PDB entry 2OYH | X-ray diffraction, 2.40 A resolution | chains B and C of the 5 polymer chains in the assembly

Chain B:
Name: Fibrinogen beta chain
From: Homo sapiens
UniProtKB: P02675 (FIBB_HUMAN); residues 149-461 here correspond to UniProt positions 179-491 (UniProt number = residue number + 30)
Amino-acid sequence (313 residues; row label = number of the first residue in the row):
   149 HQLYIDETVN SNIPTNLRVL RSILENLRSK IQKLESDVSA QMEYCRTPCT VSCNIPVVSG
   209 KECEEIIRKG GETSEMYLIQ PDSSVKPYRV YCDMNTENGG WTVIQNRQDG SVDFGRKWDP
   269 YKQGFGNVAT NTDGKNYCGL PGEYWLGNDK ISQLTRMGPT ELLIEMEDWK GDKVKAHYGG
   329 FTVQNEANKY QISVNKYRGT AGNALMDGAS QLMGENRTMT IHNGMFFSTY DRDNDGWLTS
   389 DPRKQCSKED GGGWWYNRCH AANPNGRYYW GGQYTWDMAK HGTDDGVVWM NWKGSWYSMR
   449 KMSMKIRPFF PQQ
Not modelled in the structure: 149-160, 459-461
Swiss-Prot annotation at these positions:
  - glycosylation: Asn364 (N-linked (GlcNAc...) asparagine)
Cystine bridges: Cys201-Cys286, Cys211-Cys240, Cys394-Cys407
Covalent attachments: glycan linked to Asn364
Bound ions: Ca2+: Asp381, Asp383, Trp385

Chain C:
Name: Fibrinogen gamma chain
From: Homo sapiens
UniProtKB: P02679 (FIBG_HUMAN); residues 96-406 here correspond to UniProt positions 122-432 (UniProt number = residue number + 26)
Amino-acid sequence (311 residues; row label = number of the first residue in the row):
    96 YEASILTHDS SIRYLQEIYN SNNQKIVNLK EKVAQLEAQC QEPCKDTVQI HDITGKDCQD
   156 IANKGAKQSG LYFIKPLKAN QQFLVYCEID GSGNGWTVFQ KRLDGSVDFK KNWIQYKEGF
   216 GHLSPTGTTE FWLGNEKIHL ISTQSAIPYA LRVELEDWNG RTSTADYAMF KVGPEADKYR
   276 LTYAYFAGGD AGDAFDGFDF GDAPSAKFFT SHNGMQFSTW DNDNDKFEGN CAEQDGSGWW
   336 MNKCHAGHLN GVYYQGGTYS KASTPNGYDN GIIWATWKTR WYSMKKTTMK IIPFNRLTIG
   396 EGQQHHLGGA K
Not modelled in the structure: 395-406
Differences from the reference sequence: engineered mutation Ala298 (Asp324 in P02679), Ala301 (Asp327 in P02679)
Swiss-Prot annotation at these positions:
  - region: Thr374 to Glu396 (Gamma-chain polymerization, binding amino end of another fibrin alpha chain), Gly397 to Lys406 (Platelet aggregation and Staphylococcus clumping)
  - binding site (Ca(2+)): Asp318, Asp320, Phe322, Gly324
  - glycosylation: Asn308 (N-linked (GlcNAc...) asparagine)
  - cross-link: Gln398 (Isoglutamyl lysine isopeptide (Gln-Lys) (interchain with K-432)), Lys406 (Isoglutamyl lysine isopeptide (Lys-Gln) (interchain with Q-424))
Cystine bridges: Cys153-Cys182, Cys326-Cys339
Bound ions: Ca2+: Asp318, Asp320, Phe322, Gly324

Chain B / chain C interface:
Cross-chain cystine bridges: Cys197(B)-Cys139(C)
Contacting residue pairs (82):
  Ile161(B) - Glu97(C)
  Leu165(B) - Ser106(C)
  Arg166(B) - Tyr96(C)
  Arg166(B) - Glu97(C)
  Leu168(B) - Leu110(C)  hydrophobic
  Arg169(B) - Tyr109(C)
  Arg169(B) - Leu110(C)
  Leu172(B) - Leu110(C)
  Leu172(B) - Ile113(C)  hydrophobic
  Leu172(B) - Tyr114(C)  hydrophobic
  Leu172(B) - Asn117(C)
  Glu173(B) - Tyr109(C)
  Leu175(B) - Asn117(C)
  Arg176(B) - Tyr109(C)  hydrogen bond
  Arg176(B) - Ile113(C)
  Arg176(B) - Asn117(C)
  Ile179(B) - Asn117(C)
  Ile179(B) - Lys120(C)
  Ile179(B) - Ile121(C)  hydrophobic
  Leu182(B) - Leu124(C)  hydrophobic
  Glu183(B) - Leu124(C)
  Ser187(B) - Lys127(C)
  Gln189(B) - Leu131(C)
  Met190(B) - Gln130(C)
  Met190(B) - Leu131(C)  hydrophobic
  Met190(B) - Gln134(C)
  Cys193(B) - Cys135(C)  hydrogen bond
  Cys197(B) - Cys139(C)  disulfide
  Cys197(B) - Lys140(C)  hydrogen bond (backbone-backbone)
  Thr198(B) - Cys139(C)
  Thr198(B) - Lys140(C)
  Val199(B) - Lys140(C)  hydrogen bond (backbone-backbone)
  Val199(B) - Asp141(C)
  Val199(B) - Thr142(C)  hydrogen bond (backbone-backbone)
  Ser200(B) - Asp141(C)
  Ser200(B) - Thr142(C)  hydrogen bond
  Ser200(B) - Val143(C)
  Cys201(B) - Asp141(C)  hydrogen bond (backbone-side chain)
  Cys201(B) - Val143(C)
  Asn202(B) - Val143(C)
  Asn202(B) - His217(C)
  Asn202(B) - Leu218(C)
  Asn202(B) - Ser219(C)
  Asn202(B) - Pro220(C)
  Asn202(B) - Thr224(C)
  Ile203(B) - Ile145(C)  hydrophobic
  Ile203(B) - Leu179(C)  hydrophobic
  Ile203(B) - His217(C)
  Ile203(B) - Leu218(C)  hydrogen bond (backbone-backbone)
  Pro204(B) - Gly216(C)
  Pro204(B) - His217(C)
  Val205(B) - Gly214(C)
  Val205(B) - Phe215(C)
  Val205(B) - Gly216(C)  hydrogen bond (backbone-backbone)
  Val205(B) - Leu218(C)  hydrophobic
  Val205(B) - Phe226(C)  hydrophobic
  Val205(B) - Trp227(C)
  Val205(B) - Leu228(C)
  Val205(B) - Lys232(C)  hydrogen bond (backbone-side chain)
  Val206(B) - Gly214(C)
  Arg216(B) - Ile209(C)
  Lys217(B) - Ile209(C)
  Lys217(B) - Glu213(C)  salt bridge
  Gly218(B) - Gln210(C)  hydrogen bond (backbone-side chain)
  Glu220(B) - Gln210(C)
  Glu223(B) - His217(C)  salt bridge
  Leu226(B) - Phe168(C)  hydrophobic
  Gln228(B) - Gln176(C)
  Gln228(B) - Gln177(C)  hydrogen bond
  Ser231(B) - Gln176(C)
  Pro235(B) - Phe168(C)  hydrophobic
  Pro235(B) - Gln177(C)
  Arg237(B) - Asp141(C)  salt bridge
  Arg237(B) - Val143(C)
  Asp261(B) - Glu132(C)
  Asp261(B) - Gln136(C)
  Arg264(B) - Gln136(C)  hydrogen bond (side chain-backbone)
  Gly274(B) - Pro138(C)
  Asn275(B) - Pro138(C)
  Asn275(B) - Cys139(C)  hydrogen bond (side chain-backbone)
  Asn284(B) - Thr224(C)
  Tyr285(B) - His217(C)
Other interface residues (no listed pair), chain B (46 interface residues in all): Pro162, Val186, Met224, Asp230
Other interface residues (no listed pair), chain C (48 interface residues in all): His103, Ile107, Val128, Leu166

In short:
The interface between chain B and chain C involves 46 residues on one side and 48 on the other; the contacts
include 1 disulfide bond, 14 hydrogen bonds and 3 salt bridges. Polar pairs include Lys217(B)-Glu213(C),
Glu223(B)-His217(C) and Arg237(B)-Asp141(C).
Chain B is Fibrinogen beta chain and chain C is Fibrinogen gamma chain, both from Homo sapiens; the structure,
Crystal Structure of Fragment D of gammaD298,301A Fibrinogen with the Peptide Ligand Gly-His-Arg-Pro-Amide,
was determined by X-ray diffraction (same publication as 2OYI).
